Entry 1EA4 (X-ray diffraction, 2.95 A resolution); this record covers chains J and W of the 16 polymer chains in the assembly.

[Chain J]
Molecule: Transcriptional repressor copg
Organism: Streptococcus agalactiae
Notes: fragment: dna-binding protein
UniProt: P13920 (REPA_STRPN); residues 1-45 here = UniProt positions 1-45
Amino-acid sequence (45 residues; each row starts with the number of its first residue):
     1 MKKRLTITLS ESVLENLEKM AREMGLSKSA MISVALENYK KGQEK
Unresolved in the structure: 45
Curated features (UniProtKB/Swiss-Prot):
  - DNA-binding region: Asn16 to Leu36 (H-T-H motif)
  - mutagenesis: Ala30 (A30E: 5-fold increase in plasmid copy number)

[Chain W]
Molecule: 22-nt DNA strand
Notes: fragment: 22bp ssdna - first strand
Sequence (22 nucleotides; each row starts with the number of its first residue):
   201 TAACCGTGCA CTCAATGCAA TC

[How chain J and chain W interact]
Pairs across the interface (4; chain J residue first):
  Glu18(J) with DT201(W), base contact
  Lys19(J) with DT201(W), base contact
  Arg22(J) with DT201(W), base contact; DA202(W), base contact
Other interface residues (no listed pair), chain J (4 interface residues in all): Glu23
Other interface residues (no listed pair), chain W (4 interface residues in all): DA203, DC204

[Summary]
The chain J/chain W interface involves 4 residues from each chain. UniProt lists one mutagenesis site on chain
J.
Here chain J is Transcriptional repressor copg (Streptococcus agalactiae) and chain W is a 22-nt DNA strand.
Entry 1EA4 (TRANSCRIPTIONAL REPRESSOR COPG/22bp dsDNA COMPLEX) was determined by X-ray diffraction.
